PDB entry 6VJS | X-ray diffraction, 4.02 A resolution (low resolution: residue-level contacts below are approximate; hydrogen-bond / salt-bridge calls are withheld) | chains B and D of the 6 polymer chains in the assembly

== Chain B ==
Molecule: DNA-directed RNA polymerase subunit alpha
Source organism: Escherichia coli
Notes: EC 2.7.7.6
Reference sequence: P0A7Z4 (RPOA_ECOLI); residues 1-329 here = UniProt positions 1-329
Chain sequence (329 residues; numbered 1 to 329; the number before each row is that of its first residue):
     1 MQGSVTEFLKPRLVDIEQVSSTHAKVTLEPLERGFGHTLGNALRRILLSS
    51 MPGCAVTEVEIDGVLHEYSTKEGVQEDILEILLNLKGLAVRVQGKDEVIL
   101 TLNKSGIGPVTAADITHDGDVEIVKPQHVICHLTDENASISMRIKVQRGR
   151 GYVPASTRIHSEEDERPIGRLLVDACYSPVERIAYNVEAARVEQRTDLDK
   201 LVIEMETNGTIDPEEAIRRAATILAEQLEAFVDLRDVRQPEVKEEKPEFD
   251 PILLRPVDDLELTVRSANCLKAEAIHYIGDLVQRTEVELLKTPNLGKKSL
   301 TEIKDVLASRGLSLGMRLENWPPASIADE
Disordered / not traced: 1-5, 235-245, 318-329
UniProt features mapped onto this chain:
  - region: E162 to E165 (Required for interaction with Crp at class II promoters)
  - modified residue: R265 (ADP-ribosylarginine), K297 (N6-acetyllysine), K298 (N6-acetyllysine)
  - mutagenesis: R45 (R45C: In rpoA112; temperature-sensitive, blocks RNA polymerase assembly), E162 to E165 (5-fold decrease in CRP-class II promoter-dependent transcription), E165 (E165K: 5-fold decrease in CRP-class II promoter-dependent transcription), R191 (R191C: In rpoA101; temperature-sensitive)

== Chain D ==
Molecule: DNA-directed RNA polymerase subunit beta'
Source organism: Escherichia coli
Notes: EC 2.7.7.6
Reference sequence: P0A8T7 (RPOC_ECOLI); residues 1-1407 here = UniProt positions 1-1407
Chain sequence (1407 residues; numbered 1 to 1407; the number before each row is that of its first residue):
     1 MKDLLKFLKAQTKTEEFDAIKIALASPDMIRSWSFGEVKKPETINYRTFK
    51 PERDGLFCARIFGPVKDYECLCGKYKRLKHRGVICEKCGVEVTQTKVRRE
   101 RMGHIELASPTAHIWFLKSLPSRIGLLLDMPLRDIERVLYFESYVVIEGG
   151 MTNLERQQILTEEQYLDALEEFGDEFDAKMGAEAIQALLKSMDLEQECEQ
   201 LREELNETNSETKRKKLTKRIKLLEAFVQSGNKPEWMILTVLPVLPPDLR
   251 PLVPLDGGRFATSDLNDLYRRVINRNNRLKRLLDLAAPDIIVRNEKRMLQ
   301 EAVDALLDNGRRGRAITGSNKRPLKSLADMIKGKQGRFRQNLLGKRVDYS
   351 GRSVITVGPYLRLHQCGLPKKMALELFKPFIYGKLELRGLATTIKAAKKM
   401 VEREEAVVWDILDEVIREHPVLLNRAPTLHRLGIQAFEPVLIEGKAIQLH
   451 PLVCAAYNADFDGDQMAVHVPLTLEAQLEARALMMSTNNILSPANGEPII
   501 VPSQDVVLGLYYMTRDCVNAKGEGMVLTGPKEAERLYRSGLASLHARVKV
   551 RITEYEKDANGELVAKTSLKDTTVGRAILWMIVPKGLPYSIVNQALGKKA
   601 ISKMLNTCYRILGLKPTVIFADQIMYTGFAYAARSGASVGIDDMVIPEKK
   651 HEIISEAEAEVAEIQEQFQSGLVTAGERYNKVIDIWAAANDRVSKAMMDN
   701 LQTETVINRDGQEEKQVSFNSIYMMADSGARGSAAQIRQLAGMRGLMAKP
   751 DGSIIETPITANFREGLNVLQYFISTHGARKGLADTALKTANSGYLTRRL
   801 VDVAQDLVVTEDDCGTHEGIMMTPVIEGGDVKEPLRDRVLGRVTAEDVLK
   851 PGTADILVPRNTLLHEQWCDLLEENSVDAVKVRSVVSCDTDFGVCAHCYG
   901 RDLARGHIINKGEAIGVIAAQSIGEPGTQLTMRTFHIGGAASRAAAESSI
   951 QVKNKGSIKLSNVKSVVNSSGKLVITSRNTELKLIDEFGRTKESYKVPYG
  1001 AVLAKGDGEQVAGGETVANWDPHTMPVITEVSGFVRFTDMIDGQTITRQT
  1051 DELTGLSSLVVLDSAERTAGGKDLRPALKIVDAQGNDVLIPGTDMPAQYF
  1101 LPGKAIVQLEDGVQISSGDTLARIPQESGGTKDITGGLPRVADLFEARRP
  1151 KEPAILAEISGIVSFGKETKGKRRLVITPVDGSDPYEEMIPKWRQLNVFE
  1201 GERVERGDVISDGPEAPHDILRLRGVHAVTRYIVNEVQDVYRLQGVKIND
  1251 KHIEVIVRQMLRKATIVNAGSSDFLEGEQVEYSRVKIANRELEANGKVGA
  1301 TYSRDLLGITKASLATESFISAASFQETTRVLTEAAVAGKRDELRGLKEN
  1351 VIVGRLIPAGTGYAYHQDRMRRRAAGEAPAAPQVTAEDASASLAELLNAG
  1401 LGGSDNE
Disordered / not traced: 1-7, 336-338, 932-1132, 1376-1407
Bound ions: Zn2+ site 1: C70, C72, C85; Mg2+: D462, D464; Zn2+ site 2: C814, C888, C895, C898
Residues lining bound ligands: QZY (3-{[benzyl(ethyl)carbamoyl]amino}-5-(4-phenoxyphenyl)thiophene-2-carboxylic acid): I20, I331, G333, K334, L343, G344, K345, I1320, A1323, S1324, L1332, V1351, I1352
UniProt features mapped onto this chain:
  - binding site (Zn(2+)): C70, C72, C85, C88, C814, C888, C895, C898
  - binding site (Mg(2+)): D460, D462, D464
  - modified residue: K983 (N6-acetyllysine)
  - mutagenesis: Q504 (Q504P: Resistant to antibiotics salinamide A and B), N690 (N690D: Resistant to antibiotics salinamide A and B), M697 (M697V: Resistant to antibiotics salinamide A and B), A735 (A735T: Resistant to antibiotics salinamide A and B), R738 (R738C/H/P/S: Resistant to antibiotics salinamide A and B), A748 (A748E: Resistant to antibiotics salinamide A and B), P758 (P758S/T: Resistant to antibiotics salinamide A and B), F763 (F763C: Resistant to antibiotics salinamide A and B), S775 (S775A: Resistant to antibiotics salinamide A and B), A779 (A779T/V: Resistant to antibiotics salinamide A and B), R780 (R780C: Resistant to antibiotics salinamide A and B), G782 (G782A/C: Resistant to antibiotics salinamide A and B), 1 further mutagenesis entry in UniProt

== Chain B / chain D interface ==
Contacting residue pairs (24; chain B residue first):
  R44(B) with R538(D)
  L48(B) with R535(D); R538(D)
  E80(B) with L569(D)
  L83(B) with V526(D); L527(D); T528(D); R551(D)
  N84(B) with R551(D)
  K86(B) with V526(D); L527(D)
  Y152(B) with L527(D); E532(D); L536(D)
  V180(B) with R535(D)
  E181(B) with K531(D); R535(D)
  R182(B) with E534(D); M581(D)
  I183(B) with R538(D)
  R191(B) with L441(D); E443(D)
  E193(B) with D410(D)
  T196(B) with E443(D)
Other interface residues (no listed pair), chain B (18 interface residues in all): R45, D174, C176, E206
Other interface residues (no listed pair), chain D (19 interface residues in all): M525, S539, L541, R634

== Overview ==
The interface between chain B and chain D involves 18 residues on one side and 19 on the other. Ligands of
chain D: compound QZY.
Chain B is DNA-directed RNA polymerase subunit alpha and chain D is DNA-directed RNA polymerase subunit beta',
both from Escherichia coli; the structure, Escherichia coli RNA polymerase and ureidothiophene-2-carboxylic
acid complex, was determined by X-ray diffraction.
